PDB entry 7Q9O | X-ray diffraction, 1.35 A resolution | chains A and B

# Chain A (and B)
Name: Transthyretin
Organism: Homo sapiens
Notes: chain B of this document is another copy of the same molecule, construct and numbering; everything in this record applies to it too
UniProtKB: P02766 (TTHY_HUMAN); residues 9-127 here correspond to UniProt positions 29-147 (UniProt number = residue number + 20)
Sequence (119 residues; each row starts with the number of its first residue):
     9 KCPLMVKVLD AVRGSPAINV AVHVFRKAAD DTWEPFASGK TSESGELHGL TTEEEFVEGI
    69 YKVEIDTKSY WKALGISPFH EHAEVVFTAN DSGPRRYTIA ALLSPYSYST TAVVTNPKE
Unresolved in the structure: 9, 101-102, 125-127 (chain B: 9, 126-127)
Ligand contacts: resveratrol (STL): K15, L17, T106, A108, L110, S117, T118, T119
Swiss-Prot annotation at these positions:
  - binding site (L-thyroxine): K15, E54, S117
  - modified residue: C10 (Sulfocysteine), E42 (4-carboxyglutamate), S52 (Phosphoserine)
  - glycosylation: N98 (N-linked (GlcNAc...) asparagine)
From the paper describing this entry:
  - binding site for resveratrol: S117
  - conformationally variable residues (side-chain flip): S117
  - disease-associated variants - V30M: decreased stability

# Chain A / chain B interface
Residue-residue contacts (36; chain A residue first):
  F87(A) - F95(B)  hydrophobic
  F87(A) - Y105(B)  hydrophobic
  F87(A) - I107(B)  hydrophobic
  F87(A) - A120(B)  hydrophobic
  F87(A) - V122(B)  hydrophobic
  H88(A) - V93(B)
  H88(A) - V94(B)
  E89(A) - V94(B)  hydrogen bond (backbone-backbone)
  E89(A) - T96(B)  hydrogen bond
  H90(A) - V94(B)
  E92(A) - Y116(B)  hydrogen bond (backbone-side chain)
  V93(A) - H88(B)
  V94(A) - H88(B)
  V94(A) - E89(B)  hydrogen bond (backbone-backbone)
  V94(A) - H90(B)
  F95(A) - F87(B)  hydrophobic
  T96(A) - F87(B)
  T96(A) - E89(B)  hydrogen bond
  Y105(A) - F87(B)  hydrophobic
  I107(A) - F87(B)  hydrophobic
  Y114(A) - T119(B)  hydrogen bond (backbone-side chain)
  Y114(A) - A120(B)  hydrogen bond (backbone-backbone)
  Y114(A) - V122(B)  hydrophobic
  S115(A) - T118(B)  hydrogen bond (side chain-backbone)
  S115(A) - T119(B)
  Y116(A) - E92(B)  hydrogen bond (side chain-backbone)
  Y116(A) - S117(B)
  Y116(A) - T118(B)  hydrogen bond (backbone-backbone)
  S117(A) - Y116(B)
  T118(A) - S115(B)  hydrogen bond (backbone-side chain)
  T118(A) - Y116(B)  hydrogen bond (backbone-backbone)
  T119(A) - Y114(B)  hydrogen bond (side chain-backbone)
  T119(A) - S115(B)
  A120(A) - F87(B)  hydrophobic
  A120(A) - Y114(B)  hydrogen bond (backbone-backbone)
  V122(A) - F87(B)  hydrophobic
Interface residues without a listed pair, chain A (21 interface residues in all): I68, K76
Interface residues without a listed pair, chain B (21 interface residues in all): I68, K76

# Summary
The chain A/chain B interface involves 21 residues from each chain; the contacts include 14 hydrogen bonds.
Among the polar pairs are E89(A)-T96(B), E92(A)-Y116(B) and Y114(A)-T119(B). Bound to chain A: resveratrol.
UniProt lists 3 L-thyroxine-binding residues on chain A. From the paper: a binding site for resveratrol at
S117(A); V30M of chain A reduces stability.
Chain A and chain B are both Transthyretin (Homo sapiens); the structure, Complex of Transthyretin with
resveratrol exhibits multiple binding modes, was determined by X-ray diffraction, deposited together with
8AWI, 7Q9L and 7Q9N.
